PDB entry 2DRX | X-ray diffraction, 1.40 A resolution | chains A and C of the 3 polymer chains in the assembly

== Chain A (and C) ==
Name: collagen like peptide
Notes: chain C of this document is another copy of the same molecule, construct and numbering; everything in this record applies to it too
Amino-acid sequence (30 residues; row label = number of the first residue in the row):
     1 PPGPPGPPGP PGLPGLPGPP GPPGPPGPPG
Not modelled in the structure: 29-30 (chain C: fully traced)
Modified residues: Pro-2, Pro-5, Pro-8, Pro-11, Pro-14, Pro-17, Pro-20, Pro-23, Pro-26, Pro-29 (4-hydroxyproline; HYP)

== How chain A and chain C interact ==
Contacting residue pairs (55):
  Pro-1(A) / Pro-1(C)
  Pro-1(A) / Pro-2(C)
  Pro-1(A) / Gly-3(C)  hydrogen bond (backbone-backbone)
  Gly-3(A) / Gly-3(C)
  Gly-3(A) / Pro-4(C)
  Pro-4(A) / Gly-3(C)
  Pro-4(A) / Pro-4(C)
  Pro-4(A) / Pro-5(C)
  Pro-4(A) / Gly-6(C)  hydrogen bond (backbone-backbone)
  Pro-5(A) / Gly-6(C)
  Gly-6(A) / Gly-6(C)
  Gly-6(A) / Pro-7(C)
  Pro-7(A) / Pro-8(C)
  Pro-7(A) / Gly-9(C)  hydrogen bond (backbone-backbone)
  Pro-8(A) / Gly-9(C)
  Gly-9(A) / Gly-9(C)
  Gly-9(A) / Pro-10(C)
  Pro-10(A) / Gly-9(C)
  Pro-10(A) / Pro-10(C)
  Pro-10(A) / Pro-11(C)
  Pro-10(A) / Gly-12(C)  hydrogen bond (backbone-backbone)
  Pro-11(A) / Gly-12(C)
  Gly-12(A) / Gly-12(C)
  Gly-12(A) / Leu-13(C)
  Leu-13(A) / Pro-14(C)
  Leu-13(A) / Gly-15(C)  hydrogen bond (backbone-backbone)
  Gly-15(A) / Gly-15(C)
  Gly-15(A) / Leu-16(C)
  Leu-16(A) / Pro-17(C)
  Leu-16(A) / Gly-18(C)  hydrogen bond (backbone-backbone)
  Gly-18(A) / Gly-18(C)
  Gly-18(A) / Pro-19(C)
  Pro-19(A) / Gly-18(C)
  Pro-19(A) / Pro-19(C)
  Pro-19(A) / Pro-20(C)
  Pro-19(A) / Gly-21(C)  hydrogen bond (backbone-backbone)
  Pro-20(A) / Gly-21(C)
  Gly-21(A) / Gly-21(C)
  Gly-21(A) / Pro-22(C)
  Pro-22(A) / Gly-21(C)
  Pro-22(A) / Pro-23(C)
  Pro-22(A) / Gly-24(C)  hydrogen bond (backbone-backbone)
  Pro-23(A) / Gly-24(C)
  Gly-24(A) / Gly-24(C)
  Gly-24(A) / Pro-25(C)
  Pro-25(A) / Gly-24(C)
  Pro-25(A) / Pro-25(C)
  Pro-25(A) / Pro-26(C)
  Pro-25(A) / Gly-27(C)  hydrogen bond (backbone-backbone)
  Pro-26(A) / Gly-27(C)
  Gly-27(A) / Gly-27(C)
  Gly-27(A) / Pro-28(C)
  Pro-28(A) / Gly-27(C)
  Pro-28(A) / Pro-29(C)
  Pro-28(A) / Gly-30(C)  hydrogen bond (backbone-backbone)
Also at the interface, not in a pair above, chain A (28 interface residues in all): Pro-2, Pro-14, Pro-17

== Summary ==
28 residues of chain A and 30 residues of chain C are in contact; the contacts include 10 hydrogen bonds. The
backbones hydrogen-bond at Pro-1(A)/Gly-3(C), Pro-4(A)/Gly-6(C) and Pro-7(A)/Gly-9(C).
Chain A and chain C are both collagen like peptide; the structure, Structure Analysis of (POG)4-(LOG)2-(POG)4,
was determined by X-ray diffraction, deposited together with 2DRT.
